PDB entry 5TLP | X-ray diffraction, 2.08 A resolution | chains B and D of the 4 polymer chains in the assembly

== Chain B ==
Protein: Estrogen receptor
Organism: Homo sapiens
Notes: fragment: ligand-binding domain
Reference sequence: P03372 (ESR1_HUMAN), isoform P03372-3; residues 298-554 here correspond to UniProt positions 125-381 (UniProt number = residue number - 173)
Sequence (257 residues; each row starts with the number of its first residue):
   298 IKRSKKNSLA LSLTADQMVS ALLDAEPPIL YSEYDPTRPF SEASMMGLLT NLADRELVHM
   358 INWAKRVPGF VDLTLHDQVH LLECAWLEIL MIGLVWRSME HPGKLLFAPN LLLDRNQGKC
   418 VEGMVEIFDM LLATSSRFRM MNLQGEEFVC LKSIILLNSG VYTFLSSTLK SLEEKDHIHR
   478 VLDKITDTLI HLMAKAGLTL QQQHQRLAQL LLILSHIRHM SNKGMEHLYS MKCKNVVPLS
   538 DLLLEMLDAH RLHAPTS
Disordered / not traced: 298-304, 332-337, 459-469, 529-554
Construct notes: engineered mutation S537 (Tyr364 in P03372)
Small-molecule neighbours: 7ET (3-fluorophenyl (1S,2R,4S)-5-(4-hydroxyphenyl)-6-{4-[2-(piperidin-1-yl)ethoxy]phenyl}-7-oxabicyclo[2.2.1]hept-5-ene-2-sulfonate): M343, L346, T347, L349, A350, D351, E353, L354, W383, L384, L387, M388, L391, R394, F404, V418, E419, G420, M421, I424, F425, L428, G521, H524, L525

== Chain D ==
Protein: Nuclear receptor coactivator 2
Notes: fragment: Nuclear receptor-interacting peptide
Sequence (13 residues; numbered 686 to 698; the number before each row is that of its first residue):
   686 KHKILHRLLQ DSS
Disordered / not traced: 686-687, 695-698

== How chain B and chain D interact ==
Contacting residue pairs (9; chain B residue first):
  I358(B) - L690(D)  hydrophobic
  I358(B) - L693(D)  hydrophobic
  I358(B) - L694(D)  hydrophobic
  L372(B) - H691(D)
  Q375(B) - L694(D)
  V376(B) - L690(D)
  V376(B) - H691(D)
  V376(B) - L694(D)  hydrophobic
  E380(B) - L690(D)
Also at the interface, not in a pair above, chain B (8 interface residues in all): K362, F367, L379

== Overview ==
Chain B and chain D form an interface of 8 and 4 residues respectively. Ligands of chain B: compound 7ET.
Chain B is Estrogen receptor (Homo sapiens) and chain D is Nuclear receptor coactivator 2; the structure,
Crystal Structure of the ER-alpha Ligand-binding Domain (Y537S) in Complex with the OBHS-BSC Analog,
3-fluorophenyl
(1R,2R,4S)-5-(4-hydroxyphenyl)-6-(4-(2-(piperidin-1-yl)ethoxy)phenyl)-7-oxabicyclo[2.2.1]hept-5-ene-2-sulfonate
..., was determined by X-ray diffraction, deposited together with 5KR9, 5KRA, 5KRC, 5KRF, 5KRH, 5KRI and 43
further entries.
